1U1C - chains D and F of the 6 polymer chains in the assembly; structure by X-ray diffraction, 2.20 A resolution.

== Chain D (and F) ==
Name: Uridine phosphorylase
Source organism: Escherichia coli
Notes: EC 2.4.2.3; chain F of this document is another copy of the same molecule, construct and numbering; everything in this record applies to it too
Reference sequence: P12758 (UDP_ECOLI); residues 2-253 here correspond to UniProt positions 1-252 (UniProt number = residue number - 1)
Amino-acid sequence (256 residues; numbered -2 to 253; the number before each row is that of its first residue; numbers below 1 keep their minus sign (Gly-2 is residue -2)):
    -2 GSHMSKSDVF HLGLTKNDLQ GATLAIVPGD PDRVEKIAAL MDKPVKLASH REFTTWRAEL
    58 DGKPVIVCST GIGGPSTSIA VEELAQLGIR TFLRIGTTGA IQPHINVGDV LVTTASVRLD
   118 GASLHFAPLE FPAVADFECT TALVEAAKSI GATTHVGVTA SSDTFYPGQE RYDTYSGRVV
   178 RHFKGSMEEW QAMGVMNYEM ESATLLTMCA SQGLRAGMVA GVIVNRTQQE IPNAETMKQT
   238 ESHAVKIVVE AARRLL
Unresolved in the structure: -2 to 3, 226-233 (chain F: -2 to 3)
Differences from the reference sequence: cloning artifact (-2 to 1)
Metal / ion sites: K+: Glu49, Ile69, Ser73 (shared with 3 residues of chain C)
Small-molecule neighbours:
  - BAU (1-((2-hydroxyethoxy)methyl)-5-benzylpyrimidine-2,4(1h,3h)-dione), molecule 1: Phe7, His8, Arg48
  - BAU, molecule 2: Ile69, Thr94, Thr95, Gly96, Phe162, Gln166, Arg168, Tyr195, Glu196, Met197, Ile220, Val221

== Chain D / chain F interface ==
Contacting residue pairs (10):
  Arg178(D) - Arg178(F)  hydrogen bond (backbone-side chain)
  His179(D) - Arg178(F)  hydrogen bond (backbone-side chain)
  Lys181(D) - Arg178(F)  hydrogen bond (backbone-side chain)
  Gly182(D) - Arg178(F)
  Ser183(D) - Arg178(F)
  Glu186(D) - Val177(F)
  Glu186(D) - Arg178(F)  hydrogen bond (side chain-backbone)
  Ala189(D) - Arg175(F)  hydrogen bond (backbone-side chain)
  Met190(D) - Arg175(F)
  Met190(D) - Val177(F)  hydrophobic
Other interface residues (no listed pair), chain D (9 interface residues in all): Phe180
Other interface residues (no listed pair), chain F (4 interface residues in all): Val176

== In short ==
9 residues of chain D and 4 residues of chain F are in contact; the contacts include 5 hydrogen bonds. Polar
contacts include Arg178(D)-Arg178(F), His179(D)-Arg178(F) and Lys181(D)-Arg178(F). Bound to chain D: compound
BAU. Glu49(D), Ile69(D) and Ser73(D) form the K+ site.
Both chains are Uridine phosphorylase (Escherichia coli). Entry 1U1C (Structure of E. coli uridine
phosphorylase complexed to 5-benzylacyclouridine (BAU)) was determined by X-ray diffraction together with
1U1D, 1U1E, 1U1F and 1U1G from the same study.
